5ONX - chain A; structure by X-ray diffraction, 1.60 A resolution.

== Chain A ==
Protein: Copper-containing nitrite reductase
Organism: Alcaligenes xylosoxydans xylosoxydans
Notes: EC 1.7.2.1
Reference sequence: O68601 (O68601_ALCXX); residues 2-336 here correspond to UniProt positions 26-360 (UniProt number = residue number + 24)
Amino-acid sequence (335 residues; row label = number of the first residue in the row):
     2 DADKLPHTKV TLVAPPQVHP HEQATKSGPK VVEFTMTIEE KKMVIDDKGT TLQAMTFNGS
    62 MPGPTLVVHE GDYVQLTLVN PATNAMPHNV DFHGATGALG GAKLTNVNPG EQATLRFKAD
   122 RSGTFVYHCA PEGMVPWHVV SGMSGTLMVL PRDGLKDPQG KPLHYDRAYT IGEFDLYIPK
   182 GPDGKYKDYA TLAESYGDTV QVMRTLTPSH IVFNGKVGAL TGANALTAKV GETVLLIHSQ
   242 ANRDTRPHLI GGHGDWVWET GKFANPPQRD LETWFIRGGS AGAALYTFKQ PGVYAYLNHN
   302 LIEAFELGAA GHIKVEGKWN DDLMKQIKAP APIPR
Bound ions: Cu ion site 1: His89, Cys130, His139; Cu ion site 2: His94, His129, His300 (together with oxygen molecule); Zn2+: His165, Asp167, Glu195
Residues lining bound ligands:
  - oxygen molecule: Asp92, His94, His129, His249, Ile251, His300
  - oxygen molecule (OXY): Asp92, His94, His129, His249, Ile251, His300
What the authors report for this chain:
  - binding site for oxygen molecule: Asp92, His249
  - conformationally variable residues: His249
  - Cu ion coordination: His89, His94, His129, Cys130, His139, Met144, His300
  - Zn2+ coordination: His165, Asp167, Glu195

== Overview ==
Ligands of chain A: oxygen molecule. The Cu ion site 1 is built by His89, Cys130 and His139. His94, His129 and
His300 form the Cu ion site 2. From the paper: a binding site for oxygen molecule at Asp92 and His249; Cu ion
coordination by His89, His94 and His129 among others.
Chain A is Copper-containing nitrite reductase (Alcaligenes xylosoxydans xylosoxydans); the structure, Resting
state copper nitrite reductase, was determined by X-ray diffraction (same publication as 5ONY).
